Entry 7UMS (electron microscopy, 3.50 A resolution); this record covers chains 1 and U of the 46 polymer chains in the assembly.

== Chain 1 ==
Protein: Outer capsid protein VP5*
UniProtKB: X4YMN0 (X4YMN0_9REOV); residue numbers follow UniProt; this construct covers 247-775
Amino-acid sequence (529 residues; row label = number of the first residue in the row):
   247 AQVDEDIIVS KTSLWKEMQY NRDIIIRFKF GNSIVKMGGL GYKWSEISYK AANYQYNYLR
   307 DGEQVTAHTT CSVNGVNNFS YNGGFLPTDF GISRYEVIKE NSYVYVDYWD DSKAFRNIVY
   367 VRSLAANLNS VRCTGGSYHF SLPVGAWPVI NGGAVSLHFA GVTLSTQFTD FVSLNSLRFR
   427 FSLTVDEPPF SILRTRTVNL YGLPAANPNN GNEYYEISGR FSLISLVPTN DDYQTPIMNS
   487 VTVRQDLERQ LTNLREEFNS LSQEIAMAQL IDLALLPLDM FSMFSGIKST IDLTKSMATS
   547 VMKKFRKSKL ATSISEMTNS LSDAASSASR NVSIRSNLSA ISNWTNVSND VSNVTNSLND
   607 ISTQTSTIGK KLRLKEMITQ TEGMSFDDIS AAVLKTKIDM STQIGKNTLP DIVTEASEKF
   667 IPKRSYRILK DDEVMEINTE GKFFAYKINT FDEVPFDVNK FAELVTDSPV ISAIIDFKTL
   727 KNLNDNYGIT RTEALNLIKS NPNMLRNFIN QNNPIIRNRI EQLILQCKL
Disordered / not traced: 575-604
Construct notes: conflict Asp250 (Asn in X4YMN0), Phe331 (Ser in X4YMN0), Ile364 (Met in X4YMN0), Arg378 (Lys in X4YMN0), His385 (Asp in X4YMN0), Leu388 (Ile in X4YMN0), Asn499 (Asp in X4YMN0), Asn605 (Ser in X4YMN0)
Reported in the primary citation:
  - self-association interface (contacts with another copy of this molecule); pairs are residue here / residue on that copy: Phe331-Phe331 (hydrophobic contact)

== Chain U ==
Protein: Outer capsid protein VP8*
UniProtKB: X4YMN0 (X4YMN0_9REOV); residues 1-230 here = UniProt positions 1-230
Amino-acid sequence (230 residues; each row starts with the number of its first residue):
     1 MASLIYRQLL TNSYSVDLYD EIEQIGSGKT QNVTINPGPF AQTRYAPVNW DHGEINDSTT
    61 VEPILDGPYQ PTTFTPPNDY WILINSNTNG VVYESTNNSD FWTAVVAIEP HVTPVDRQYM
   121 IFGESKQFNV SNDSNKWKFL EMFRSSSQNE FYNRRTLTSD TRLVGILKYG GRVWTFHGET
   181 PRATTDSSST ANLNNISITI HSEFYIIPRS QESKCNEYIN NGLPPIQNTR
Disordered / not traced: 1, 229-230
Construct notes: conflict Gly28 (Glu in X4YMN0), Asp51 (Gly in X4YMN0)

== How chain 1 and chain U interact ==
Pairs across the interface (34; chain 1 residue first):
  Leu260(1) with Phe40(U), hydrophobic
  Glu263(1) with Thr43(U), hydrogen bond
  Asn320(1) with Ile55(U); Asn56(U); Asp57(U)
  Gly321(1) with Asp57(U)
  Asn323(1) with Thr59(U)
  Asn324(1) with Thr59(U); Thr60(U), hydrogen bond; Val61(U)
  Phe325(1) with Val61(U), hydrophobic
  Asn328(1) with Pro68(U)
  Gly329(1) with Pro68(U)
  Phe331(1) with Gly67(U); Pro68(U); Tyr69(U)
  Leu332(1) with Gln70(U)
  Asn347(1) with Thr59(U)
  Tyr351(1) with Glu54(U)
  Arg368(1) with Tyr45(U); Ala46(U); Pro47(U)
  Leu439(1) with Gln227(U); Asn228(U)
  Arg440(1) with Gln227(U), hydrogen bond (backbone-backbone); Asn228(U), hydrogen bond
  Thr441(1) with Ile226(U)
  Arg442(1) with Tyr205(U), hydrogen bond; Leu223(U); Pro224(U); Pro225(U); Ile226(U)
  Val444(1) with Gln227(U)
  Gln480(1) with Phe40(U)
Other interface residues (no listed pair), chain 1 (25 interface residues in all): Val322, Ser326, Arg426, Ser437, Thr481
Other interface residues (no listed pair), chain U (27 interface residues in all): Pro39, Ser58, Pro63, Leu65
The authors on this interface:
  - pairs named by the authors: Phe331(1)-Gly67(U) (hydrophobic contact), Phe331(1)-Pro68(U) (hydrophobic contact)

== Summary ==
25 residues of chain 1 face 27 of chain U across their interface; the contacts include 5 hydrogen bonds. Polar
contacts include Glu263(1)-Thr43(U), Asn324(1)-Thr60(U) and Arg440(1)-Asn228(U). The paper describes
hydrophobic contacts between Phe331(1) and Gly67(U) and Phe331(1) and Pro68(U). The paper reports a
self-association interface involving Phe331(1).
Here chain 1 is Outer capsid protein VP5* and chain U is Outer capsid protein VP8*. Entry 7UMS (Structure of
the VP5*/VP8* assembly from the human rotavirus strain CDC-9 in complex with antibody 41 ...) was determined
by electron microscopy together with 7UMT from the same study.
